4QWJ - chains M and b of the 28 polymer chains in the assembly; structure by X-ray diffraction, 2.90 A resolution.

Chain M:
Name: Proteasome subunit beta type-7
From: Saccharomyces cerevisiae
UniProtKB: P30657 (PSB7_YEAST); residues -12 to 233 here correspond to UniProt positions 21-266 (UniProt number = residue number + 33)
Sequence (246 residues; row label = number of the first residue in the row; numbers below 1 keep their minus sign (Thr-12 is residue -12)):
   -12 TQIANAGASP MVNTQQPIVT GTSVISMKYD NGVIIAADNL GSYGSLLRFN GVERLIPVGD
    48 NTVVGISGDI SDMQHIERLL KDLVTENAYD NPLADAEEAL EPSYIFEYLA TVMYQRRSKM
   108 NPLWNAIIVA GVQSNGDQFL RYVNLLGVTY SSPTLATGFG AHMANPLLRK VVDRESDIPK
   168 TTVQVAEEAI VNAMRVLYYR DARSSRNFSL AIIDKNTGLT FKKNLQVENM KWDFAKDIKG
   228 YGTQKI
Unresolved in the structure: -12 to 0, 231-233

Chain b:
Name: Proteasome subunit beta type-1
From: Saccharomyces cerevisiae
UniProtKB: P38624 (PSB1_YEAST); residues 1-196 here correspond to UniProt positions 20-215 (UniProt number = residue number + 19)
Sequence (196 residues; numbered 1 to 196; the number before each row is that of its first residue):
     1 TSIMAVTFKD GVILGADSRT TTGAYIANRV TDKLTRVHDK IWCCRSGSAA DTQAIADIVQ
    61 YHLELYTSQY GTPSTETAAS VFKELCYENK DNLTAGIIVA GYDDKNKGEV YTIPLGGSVH
   121 KLPYAIAGSG STFIYGYCDK NFRENMSKEE TVDFIKHSLS QAIKWDGSSG GVIRMVVLTA
   181 AGVERLIFYP DEYEQL
Covalently attached groups: CARFILZOMIB, bound form (3BV) linked to Thr1
Small-molecule neighbours: CARFILZOMIB, bound form (3BV; N-{(2S)-2-[(morpholin-4-ylacetyl)amino]-4-phenylbutanoyl}-L-leucyl-N-[(2R,3S,4S)-1,3-dihydroxy-2,6-dimethylheptan-4-yl]-L-phenylalaninamide): Arg19, Thr20, Thr21, Thr22, Ala27, Lys33, Arg45, Ser46, Gly47, Ser48, Ala49, Thr52, Thr94, Gly128, Ser129, Ser168
UniProt features mapped onto this chain:
  - active site: Thr1 (Nucleophile)

Chain M / chain b interface:
Contacting residue pairs (53; chain M residue first):
  Ser32(M) with Trp165(b); Asp166(b); Gly167(b), hydrogen bond (backbone-backbone)
  Leu33(M) with Phe133(b), hydrophobic; Trp165(b)
  Leu34(M) with Lys164(b); Trp165(b), hydrogen bond (backbone-backbone); Asp166(b); Gly167(b)
  Arg35(M) with Trp165(b)
  Phe146(M) with Ala24(b), hydrophobic; Tyr25(b)
  Tyr185(M) with Glu194(b), hydrogen bond
  Tyr186(M) with Ile26(b); Arg29(b)
  Arg187(M) with Ala24(b); Tyr25(b); Ile26(b), hydrogen bond (backbone-backbone); Ala27(b), hydrogen bond (side chain-backbone); Asn28(b); Arg29(b)
  Asp188(M) with Ala24(b); Ile26(b)
  Ala189(M) with Arg19(b); Ala24(b), hydrogen bond (backbone-backbone); Ile26(b); Gly167(b)
  Arg190(M) with Ala24(b)
  Arg193(M) with Asp191(b), salt bridge; Glu194(b), salt bridge
  Lys218(M) with Arg29(b), hydrogen bond (backbone-side chain)
  Trp219(M) with Arg29(b); Gly171(b); Val172(b), hydrophobic; Tyr189(b); Pro190(b)
  Asp220(M) with Tyr189(b)
  Phe221(M) with Arg29(b); Val30(b), hydrophobic
  Ala222(M) with Val30(b), hydrophobic; Arg174(b), hydrogen bond (backbone-side chain); Ile187(b)
  Lys223(M) with Ile187(b); Tyr189(b)
  Ile225(M) with Val30(b), hydrophobic; Arg174(b)
  Lys226(M) with Asp32(b)
  Gly227(M) with Asp32(b), hydrogen bond (backbone-side chain)
  Tyr228(M) with Thr35(b); Arg45(b); Gln53(b), hydrogen bond (side chain-backbone); Ala56(b); Asp57(b), hydrogen bond
Also at the interface, not in a pair above, chain M (24 interface residues in all): Met150, Met217
Also at the interface, not in a pair above, chain b (32 interface residues in all): Thr21, Gly23, Ile163, Ser168, Arg185

Overview:
The interface between chain M and chain b involves 24 residues on one side and 32 on the other, with 11
hydrogen bonds and 2 salt bridges. Among the polar pairs are Arg193(M)-Asp191(b), Arg193(M)-Glu194(b) and
Tyr185(M)-Glu194(b). CARFILZOMIB, bound form is covalently linked to Thr1(b).
Chain M is Proteasome subunit beta type-7 and chain b is Proteasome subunit beta type-1, both from
Saccharomyces cerevisiae; the structure, yCP beta5-A49T-mutant in complex with carfilzomib, was determined by
X-ray diffraction together with 4QUX, 4QUY, 4QV0, 4QV1, 4QV3, 4QV4 and 42 further entries from the same study.
